Entry 3M9S (X-ray diffraction, 4.50 A resolution (low resolution: residue-level contacts below are approximate; hydrogen-bond / salt-bridge calls are withheld)); this record covers chains 4 and 6 of the 13 polymer chains in the assembly.

[Chain 4]
Protein: NADH-quinone oxidoreductase subunit 4
Source organism: Thermus thermophilus
Notes: EC 1.6.99.5
UniProt: Q56220 (NQO4_THET8); residues 1-409 here = UniProt positions 1-409
Chain sequence (409 residues; numbered 1 to 409; the number before each row is that of its first residue):
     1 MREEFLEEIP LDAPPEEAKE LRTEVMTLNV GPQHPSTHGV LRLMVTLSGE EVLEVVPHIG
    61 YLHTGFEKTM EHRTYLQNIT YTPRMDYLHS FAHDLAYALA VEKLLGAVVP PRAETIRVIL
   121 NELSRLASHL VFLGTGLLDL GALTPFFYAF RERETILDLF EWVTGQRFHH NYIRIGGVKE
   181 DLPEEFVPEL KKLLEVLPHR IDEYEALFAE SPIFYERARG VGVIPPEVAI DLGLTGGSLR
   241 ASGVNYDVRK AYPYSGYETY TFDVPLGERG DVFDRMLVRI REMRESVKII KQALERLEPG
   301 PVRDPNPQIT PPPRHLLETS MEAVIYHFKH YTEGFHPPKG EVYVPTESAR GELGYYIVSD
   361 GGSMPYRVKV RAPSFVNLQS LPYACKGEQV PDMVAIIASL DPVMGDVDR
Disordered / not traced: 1-25, 32-38

[Chain 6]
Protein: NADH-quinone oxidoreductase subunit B
Source organism: Thermus thermophilus
Notes: EC 1.6.99.5
UniProt: Q56218 (NQO6_THET8); residues 1-181 here = UniProt positions 1-181
Chain sequence (181 residues; each row starts with the number of its first residue):
     1 MALKDLFERD VQELEREGIL FTTLEKLVAW GRSNSLWPAT FGLACCAIEM MASTDARNDL
    61 ARFGSEVFRA SPRQADVMIV AGRLSKKMAP VMRRVWEQMP DPKWVISMGA CASSGGMFNN
   121 YAIVQNVDSV VPVDVYVPGC PPRPEALIYA VMQLQKKVRG QAYNERGERL PPVAAWKRTR
   181 G
Disordered / not traced: 1-14, 58-73, 176-181
Metal / ion sites: 4Fe-4S cluster Fe: C45, C46, C111, C140
Ligand contacts: 4Fe-4S cluster (SF4): A44, C45, C46, G82, R83, G109, A110, C111, F118, G139, C140, P141
Swiss-Prot annotation at these positions:
  - binding site ([4Fe-4S] cluster): C45, C46, C111, C140

[Interface between chain 4 and chain 6]
Pairs across the interface - 44 pairs, chain 4 then chain 6:
  V40(4) with M88(6)
  I59(4) with K87(6)
  G60(4) with S85(6); K87(6)
  Y61(4) with S85(6); K87(6); M88(6)
  L62(4) with L43(6); A44(6); R83(6)
  H63(4) with Y121(6); A122(6)
  T64(4) with R83(6); F118(6); N120(6); A122(6); I123(6)
  G65(4) with Y121(6)
  F66(4) with R83(6); F118(6)
  K68(4) with Y121(6)
  T69(4) with N120(6)
  R73(4) with M117(6)
  T80(4) with M117(6)
  Y81(4) with M117(6); F118(6)
  R84(4) with R83(6); M117(6); F118(6); C140(6)
  Y87(4) with C45(6); I48(6)
  L88(4) with I48(6)
  F146(4) with D55(6)
  F150(4) with M51(6); A52(6)
  E161(4) with R143(6)
  R167(4) with E49(6); R143(6); P144(6)
  F168(4) with E49(6); P141(6)
  H169(4) with C45(6); C140(6)
Other interface residues (no listed pair), chain 4 (26 interface residues in all): R153, E154, G405

[In short]
The interface between chain 4 and chain 6 involves 26 residues on one side and 22 on the other. Chain 6 binds
4Fe-4S cluster. C45(6), C46(6), C111(6) and C140(6) coordinate a 4Fe-4S cluster Fe ion. From UniProt: 4
[4Fe-4S] cluster-binding residues on chain 6.
Chain 4 is NADH-quinone oxidoreductase subunit 4 and chain 6 is NADH-quinone oxidoreductase subunit B, both
from Thermus thermophilus; the structure, Crystal structure of respiratory complex I from Thermus
thermophilus, was determined by X-ray diffraction together with 3M9C from the same study.
